Entry 8RR1 (electron microscopy, 2.93 A resolution); this record covers chains A and B of the 7 polymer chains in the assembly.

# Chain A (and B)
Protein: 3-hydroxyacyl-CoA dehydrogenase type-2
Source organism: Homo sapiens
Notes: EC 1.1.1.35, 1.1.1.62, 1.1.1.239, 1.1.1.178, 1.1.1.53, 1.1.1.159; chain B of this document is another copy of the same molecule, construct and numbering; everything in this record applies to it too
UniProt: Q99714 (HCD2_HUMAN); residues 1-261 here = UniProt positions 1-261
Sequence (261 residues; each row starts with the number of its first residue):
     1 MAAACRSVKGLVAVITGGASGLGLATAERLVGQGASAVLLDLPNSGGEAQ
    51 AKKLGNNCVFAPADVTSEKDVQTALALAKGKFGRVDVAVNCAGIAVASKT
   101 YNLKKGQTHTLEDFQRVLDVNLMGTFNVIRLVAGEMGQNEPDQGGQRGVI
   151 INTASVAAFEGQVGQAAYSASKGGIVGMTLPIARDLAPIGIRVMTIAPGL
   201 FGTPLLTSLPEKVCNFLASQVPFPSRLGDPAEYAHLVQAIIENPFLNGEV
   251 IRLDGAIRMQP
Unresolved in the structure: 1-6
Curated features (UniProtKB/Swiss-Prot):
  - active site: Tyr-168 (Proton acceptor)
  - binding site (NAD(+)): Ser-20, Leu-22, Asp-41, Asp-64, Val-65, Cys-91, Tyr-168, Lys-172, Phe-201, Thr-203
  - binding site (substrate): Ser-155
  - modified residue: Ala-2 (N-acetylalanine), Lys-53 (N6-acetyllysine), Lys-69 (N6-acetyllysine), Lys-99 (N6-acetyllysine), Lys-105 (N6-acetyllysine), Lys-212 (N6-acetyllysine)
  - natural variant: Val-12 (V12L: In HSD10MD), Val-65 (V65A: In HSD10MD; uncertain significance), Asp-86 (D86G: In HSD10MD), Leu-122 (L122V: In HSD10MD), Arg-130 (R130C: In HSD10MD), Gln-165 (Q165H: In HSD10MD), Val-176 (V176M: In HSD10MD), Pro-210 (P210S: In HSD10MD), Lys-212 (K212E: In HSD10MD), Arg-226 (R226Q: In HSD10MD), Asn-247 (N247S: In HSD10MD), Glu-249 (E249Q: In HSD10MD)
  - mutagenesis: Ser-20 (S20F: Decreased dehydrogenase activity. Does not affect mitochondrial tRNA 5'-end processing. Does not affect tRNA methylation), Lys-172 (K172A: Abolishes dehydrogenase activity. Does not affect mitochondrial tRNA 5'-end processing. Does not affect tRNA methylation. Does not affect homotetramerization)

# How chain A and chain B interact
Contacting residue pairs (69):
  Lys-99(A) / Asp-185(B)
  Thr-100(A) / Ile-182(B)
  Thr-100(A) / Asp-185(B)  hydrogen bond (backbone-side chain)
  Tyr-101(A) / Ala-133(B)
  Tyr-101(A) / Gly-134(B)
  Tyr-101(A) / Ile-189(B)  hydrophobic
  Leu-103(A) / Gly-137(B)
  Leu-103(A) / Ile-189(B)  hydrophobic
  Thr-108(A) / Arg-130(B)
  His-109(A) / Phe-126(B)
  His-109(A) / Arg-130(B)  hydrogen bond (backbone-side chain)
  Leu-111(A) / Arg-130(B)
  Phe-114(A) / Met-123(B)  hydrophobic
  Phe-114(A) / Phe-126(B)  hydrophobic
  Gln-115(A) / Met-123(B)
  Leu-118(A) / Leu-122(B)  hydrophobic
  Asp-119(A) / Gln-115(B)  hydrogen bond
  Leu-122(A) / Leu-118(B)  hydrophobic
  Met-123(A) / Leu-111(B)  hydrophobic
  Met-123(A) / Gln-115(B)
  Phe-126(A) / His-109(B)
  Phe-126(A) / Phe-114(B)  hydrophobic
  Asn-127(A) / Leu-111(B)
  Arg-130(A) / Thr-100(B)
  Arg-130(A) / Thr-108(B)
  Arg-130(A) / His-109(B)  hydrogen bond (side chain-backbone)
  Arg-130(A) / Leu-111(B)
  Gly-134(A) / Tyr-101(B)
  Gly-137(A) / Leu-103(B)
  Ala-158(A) / Gly-177(B)
  Phe-159(A) / Leu-180(B)
  Glu-160(A) / Leu-180(B)
  Gly-161(A) / Pro-181(B)
  Gly-161(A) / Arg-184(B)  hydrogen bond (backbone-side chain)
  Gln-162(A) / Pro-181(B)
  Val-163(A) / Asp-185(B)
  Gly-164(A) / Asp-185(B)  hydrogen bond (backbone-side chain)
  Gln-165(A) / Pro-181(B)
  Ala-166(A) / Met-178(B)
  Ser-169(A) / Pro-181(B)
  Ala-170(A) / Gly-174(B)
  Ala-170(A) / Met-178(B)  hydrophobic
  Gly-173(A) / Gly-173(B)
  Gly-173(A) / Gly-174(B)
  Gly-174(A) / Ala-170(B)
  Gly-174(A) / Gly-173(B)
  Gly-174(A) / Gly-174(B)
  Gly-177(A) / Ala-158(B)
  Gly-177(A) / Ser-169(B)
  Met-178(A) / Ala-166(B)
  Met-178(A) / Ala-170(B)  hydrophobic
  Leu-180(A) / Phe-159(B)
  Pro-181(A) / Gly-161(B)
  Pro-181(A) / Gln-162(B)
  Pro-181(A) / Gln-165(B)
  Pro-181(A) / Ser-169(B)
  Ile-182(A) / Thr-100(B)
  Arg-184(A) / Gly-161(B)  hydrogen bond (side chain-backbone)
  Arg-184(A) / Met-259(B)  hydrogen bond (side chain-backbone)
  Arg-184(A) / Gln-260(B)
  Arg-184(A) / Pro-261(B)
  Asp-185(A) / Lys-99(B)
  Asp-185(A) / Thr-100(B)  hydrogen bond
  Asp-185(A) / Val-163(B)
  Asp-185(A) / Gly-164(B)  hydrogen bond (side chain-backbone)
  Ile-189(A) / Leu-103(B)  hydrophobic
  Met-259(A) / Arg-184(B)  hydrogen bond (backbone-side chain)
  Gln-260(A) / Arg-184(B)
  Pro-261(A) / Arg-184(B)
Also at the interface, not in a pair above, chain A (47 interface residues in all): Ile-129, Ala-133, Arg-147, Ala-157, Leu-186
Also at the interface, not in a pair above, chain B (47 interface residues in all): Thr-66, Asn-127, Ile-129, Arg-147, Ala-157, Glu-160, Leu-186

# Overview
The chain A/chain B interface involves 47 residues from each chain, with 11 hydrogen bonds. Polar contacts
include Thr-100(A)/Asp-185(B), His-109(A)/Arg-130(B) and Asp-119(A)/Gln-115(B). Curated annotation (UniProt)
lists active-site residue Tyr-168(A), 10 NAD+-binding residues, substrate-binding residue Ser-155(A) and 2
mutagenesis sites on chain A.
Chain A and chain B are both 3-hydroxyacyl-CoA dehydrogenase type-2 (Homo sapiens); the structure, Human
mitochondrial RNase Z complex with ELAC2-D550N catalytic mutant and tRNA-Tyr precursor (Composite model), was
determined by electron microscopy, deposited together with 8RR4.
